4GAM - chains A and I of the 8 polymer chains in the assembly; structure by X-ray diffraction, 2.90 A resolution.

== Chain A ==
Protein: Methane monooxygenase component A alpha chain
Organism: Methylococcus capsulatus
Notes: EC 1.14.13.25
Reference sequence: P22869 (MEMA_METCA); numbering as in UniProt (aligned over 1-527)
Chain sequence (527 residues; each row starts with the number of its first residue):
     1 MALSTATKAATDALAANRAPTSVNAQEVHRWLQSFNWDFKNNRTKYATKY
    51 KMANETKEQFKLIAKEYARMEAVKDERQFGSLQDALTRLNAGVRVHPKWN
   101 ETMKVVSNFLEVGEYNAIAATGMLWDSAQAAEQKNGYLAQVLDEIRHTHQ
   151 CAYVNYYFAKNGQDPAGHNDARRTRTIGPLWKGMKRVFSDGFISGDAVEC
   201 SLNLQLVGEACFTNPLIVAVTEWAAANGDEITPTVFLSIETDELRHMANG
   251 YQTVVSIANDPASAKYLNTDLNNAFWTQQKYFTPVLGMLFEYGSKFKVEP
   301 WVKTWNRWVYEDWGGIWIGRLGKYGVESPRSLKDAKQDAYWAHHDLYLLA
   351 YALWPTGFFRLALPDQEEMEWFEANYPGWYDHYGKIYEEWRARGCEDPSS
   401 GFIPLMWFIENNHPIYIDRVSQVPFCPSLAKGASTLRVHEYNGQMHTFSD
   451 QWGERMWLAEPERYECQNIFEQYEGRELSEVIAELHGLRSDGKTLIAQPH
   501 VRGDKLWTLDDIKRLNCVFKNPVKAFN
Not modelled in the structure: 1-14, 323, 527
UniProt features mapped onto this chain:
  - active site: Cys151
  - binding site (Fe cation): Glu114, Glu144, His147, Glu209, Glu243, His246
Bound ions: Fe ion site 1: Glu114, Glu144, His147, Glu243; Fe ion site 2: Glu144, Glu209, Glu243, His246
Reported in the primary citation:
  - conformationally variable residues (side-chain flip): Phe188, Thr213, Asn214, Glu240, Glu243, Trp308
  - contacts within the chain: Thr213-Glu240 (hydrogen bond)
  - Fe ion coordination: Glu144, His147, Glu209, Glu243, His246

== Chain I ==
Protein: Methane monooxygenase regulatory protein B
Organism: Methylococcus capsulatus
Reference sequence: P18797 (MMOB_METCA); numbering as in UniProt (aligned over 1-141)
Chain sequence (141 residues; each row starts with the number of its first residue):
     1 MSVNSNAYDAGIMGLKGKDFADQFFADENQVVHESDTVVLVLKKSDEINT
    51 FIEEILLTDYKKNVNPTVNVEDRAGYWWIKANGKIEVDCDEISELLGRQF
   101 NVYDFLVDVSSTIGRAYTLGNKFTITSELMGLDRKLEDYHA
Not modelled in the structure: 1, 134-141

== How chain A and chain I interact ==
Residue-residue contacts (15):
  Gln83(A) - Ser45(I)
  Gln83(A) - Asp46(I)  hydrogen bond (backbone-backbone)
  Gln83(A) - Glu47(I)
  Asp84(A) - Lys43(I)  salt bridge
  Asp84(A) - Lys44(I)
  Thr87(A) - Ser45(I)
  Thr87(A) - Asp46(I)
  Thr87(A) - Asn49(I)
  Arg88(A) - Lys43(I)
  Arg88(A) - Lys44(I)
  Arg88(A) - Gly75(I)
  Tyr156(A) - Leu96(I)
  Lys160(A) - Asp46(I)  salt bridge
  Lys160(A) - Thr50(I)
  Asn161(A) - Asp46(I)  hydrogen bond
Other interface residues (no listed pair), chain A (8 interface residues in all): Tyr157
Other interface residues (no listed pair), chain I (11 interface residues in all): Ala74, Arg98

== In short ==
The interface between chain A and chain I involves 8 residues on one side and 11 on the other, with 2 hydrogen
bonds and 2 salt bridges. Polar pairs include Asp84(A)-Lys43(I), Lys160(A)-Asp46(I) and Asn161(A)-Asp46(I).
From the paper: Fe ion coordination by Glu144(A), His147(A) and Glu209(A) among others; conformational
variability at Phe188(A), Thr213(A) and Asn214(A) among others.
Chain A is Methane monooxygenase component A alpha chain and chain I is Methane monooxygenase regulatory
protein B, both from Methylococcus capsulatus; the structure, Complex structure of Methane monooxygenase
hydroxylase and regulatory subunit, was determined by X-ray diffraction.
